8K2T - chains B and C of the 3 polymer chains in the assembly; structure by solution NMR.

== Chain B ==
Name: Chaperone protein HtpG
From: Escherichia coli
UniProtKB: C3TLA7 (C3TLA7_ECOLX); residue numbers follow UniProt; this construct covers 1-624
Chain sequence (624 residues; numbered 1 to 624; the number before each row is that of its first residue):
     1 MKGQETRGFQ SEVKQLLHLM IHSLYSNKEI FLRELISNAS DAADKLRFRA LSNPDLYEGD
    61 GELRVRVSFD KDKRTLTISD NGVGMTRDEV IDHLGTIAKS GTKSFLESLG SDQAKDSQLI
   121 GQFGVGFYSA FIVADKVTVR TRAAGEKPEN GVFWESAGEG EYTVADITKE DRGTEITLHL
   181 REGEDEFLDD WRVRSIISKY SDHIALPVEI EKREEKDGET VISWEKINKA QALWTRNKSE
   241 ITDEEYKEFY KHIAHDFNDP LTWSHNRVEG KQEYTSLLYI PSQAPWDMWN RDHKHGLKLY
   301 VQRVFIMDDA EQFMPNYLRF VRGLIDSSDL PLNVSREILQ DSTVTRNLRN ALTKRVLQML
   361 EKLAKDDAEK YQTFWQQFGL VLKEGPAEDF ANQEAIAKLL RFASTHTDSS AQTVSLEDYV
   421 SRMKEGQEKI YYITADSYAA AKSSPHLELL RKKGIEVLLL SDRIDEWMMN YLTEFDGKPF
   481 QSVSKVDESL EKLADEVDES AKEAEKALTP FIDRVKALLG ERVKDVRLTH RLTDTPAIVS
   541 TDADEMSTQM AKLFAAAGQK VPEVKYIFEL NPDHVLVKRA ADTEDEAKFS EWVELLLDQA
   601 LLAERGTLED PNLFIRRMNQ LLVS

== Chain C ==
Name: Nuclease A
From: Staphylococcus aureus
UniProtKB: P00644 (NUC_STAAU); residues 5-132 here correspond to UniProt positions 95-222 (UniProt number = residue number + 90)
Chain sequence (132 residues; row label = number of the first residue in the row):
     1 MATSTLIKAI DGDTVKLMYK GQPMTFRLLL VDTPETKHPK KGVEKYGPEA SAFTKKMVEN
    61 AKKIEVEFDK GQRTDKYGRG LAYIYADGKM VNEALVRQGL AKVAYVYKPN NTHEQHLRKS
   121 EAQAKKEKLN IW
Differences from the reference sequence: initiating methionine (1); expression tag (2-4)
Curated features (UniProtKB/Swiss-Prot):
  - active site: Arg27, Glu35, Arg79
  - binding site (Ca(2+)): Asp13, Asp32, Thr33

== Chain B / chain C interface ==
Residue-residue contacts - 152 pairs, chain B then chain C:
  Pro315(B) - Ile84(C)
  Pro315(B) - Tyr85(C)
  Asn316(B) - Ala86(C)
  Tyr317(B) - Ala82(C)
  Tyr317(B) - Ile84(C)
  Gln340(B) - Tyr85(C)
  Arg346(B) - Tyr83(C)
  Arg349(B) - Tyr83(C)
  Asn350(B) - Tyr83(C)
  Thr353(B) - Ala82(C)
  Thr353(B) - Tyr83(C)
  Lys354(B) - Leu81(C)
  Lys354(B) - Ala82(C)
  Leu357(B) - Gly80(C)
  Leu357(B) - Leu81(C)
  Leu357(B) - Ala82(C)
  Lys365(B) - Tyr77(C)
  Glu384(B) - Ile84(C)
  Glu384(B) - Ala86(C)
  Gly385(B) - Ile84(C)
  Pro386(B) - Met90(C)
  Ala387(B) - Met90(C)
  Ala387(B) - Val91(C)
  Glu388(B) - Ile84(C)
  Glu388(B) - Tyr85(C)
  Glu388(B) - Ala86(C)
  Glu388(B) - Asp87(C)
  Glu388(B) - Gly88(C)
  Glu388(B) - Lys89(C)
  Glu388(B) - Met90(C)
  Glu388(B) - Val91(C)
  Asp389(B) - Tyr83(C)
  Asp389(B) - Ile84(C)
  Asp389(B) - Met90(C)
  Phe390(B) - Met90(C)
  Asn392(B) - Leu81(C)
  Asn392(B) - Tyr83(C)
  Gln393(B) - Met90(C)
  Glu394(B) - Arg79(C)
  Ala395(B) - Gly80(C)
  Ala395(B) - Leu81(C)
  Ile396(B) - Leu81(C)
  Ile396(B) - Ala82(C)
  Lys398(B) - Gly78(C)
  Lys398(B) - Arg79(C)
  Leu399(B) - Ala82(C)
  Thr405(B) - Phe68(C)
  Thr405(B) - Asp69(C)
  Thr405(B) - Lys70(C)
  Thr405(B) - Gly71(C)
  His406(B) - Gly71(C)
  His406(B) - Gln72(C)
  Thr407(B) - Asp69(C)
  Asp408(B) - Asp69(C)
  Glu417(B) - Lys76(C)
  Glu417(B) - Tyr77(C)
  Asp418(B) - Thr74(C)
  Asp418(B) - Asp75(C)
  Val420(B) - Lys76(C)
  Ser421(B) - Thr74(C)
  Ser421(B) - Asp75(C)
  Ser421(B) - Lys76(C)
  Arg422(B) - Gln72(C)
  Arg422(B) - Arg73(C)
  Arg422(B) - Thr74(C)
  Lys424(B) - Gln72(C)
  Gly426(B) - Leu100(C)
  Lys429(B) - Gln98(C)
  Lys429(B) - Gly99(C)
  Lys429(B) - Leu100(C)
  Tyr431(B) - Leu100(C)
  Tyr431(B) - Ala101(C)
  Tyr432(B) - Leu95(C)
  Tyr432(B) - Val96(C)
  Ile433(B) - Val66(C)
  Ile433(B) - Glu67(C)
  Ala435(B) - Glu65(C)
  Ala435(B) - Glu67(C)
  Asp436(B) - Glu65(C)
  Ser437(B) - Glu67(C)
  Tyr438(B) - Glu67(C)
  Ala441(B) - Glu65(C)
  Ala441(B) - Val66(C)
  Ala441(B) - Glu67(C)
  Lys442(B) - Glu67(C)
  Lys442(B) - Phe68(C)
  Ser444(B) - Ile64(C)
  Ser444(B) - Glu65(C)
  Ser444(B) - Val66(C)
  His446(B) - Ala61(C)
  His446(B) - Lys62(C)
  His446(B) - Lys63(C)
  Leu447(B) - Val66(C)
  Leu447(B) - Glu67(C)
  Leu447(B) - Phe68(C)
  Glu448(B) - Phe68(C)
  Leu449(B) - Val103(C)
  Leu450(B) - Val103(C)
  Arg451(B) - Phe68(C)
  Arg451(B) - Asp69(C)
  Arg451(B) - Lys70(C)
  Lys453(B) - Val103(C)
  Gly454(B) - Lys70(C)
  Ile455(B) - Lys70(C)
  Glu456(B) - Gln72(C)
  Leu459(B) - Glu67(C)
  Leu459(B) - Phe68(C)
  Leu460(B) - Glu67(C)
  Ser461(B) - Glu67(C)
  Trp467(B) - Val91(C)
  Trp467(B) - Asn92(C)
  Met469(B) - Leu95(C)
  Asn470(B) - Asn92(C)
  Asn470(B) - Glu93(C)
  Asn470(B) - Ala94(C)
  Asn470(B) - Leu95(C)
  Tyr471(B) - Met90(C)
  Tyr471(B) - Asn92(C)
  Thr473(B) - Leu95(C)
  Asp476(B) - Arg79(C)
  Phe480(B) - Val96(C)
  Gln481(B) - Gly99(C)
  Gln481(B) - Leu100(C)
  Gln481(B) - Ala101(C)
  Ser482(B) - Val96(C)
  Val483(B) - Lys63(C)
  Val483(B) - Ala101(C)
  Ser484(B) - Lys63(C)
  Lys485(B) - Lys63(C)
  Thr533(B) - Lys63(C)
  Asp534(B) - Asn60(C)
  Asp534(B) - Ala61(C)
  Asp534(B) - Lys62(C)
  Asp534(B) - Lys63(C)
  Thr535(B) - Lys62(C)
  Thr535(B) - Lys63(C)
  Pro536(B) - Lys62(C)
  Gln559(B) - Lys20(C)
  His574(B) - Asn60(C)
  Val575(B) - Val58(C)
  Asn612(B) - Asp13(C)
  Asn612(B) - Thr14(C)
  Ile615(B) - Asp13(C)
  Arg616(B) - Asp11(C)
  Arg616(B) - Asp13(C)
  Asn619(B) - Asp13(C)
  Gln620(B) - Asp11(C)
  Val623(B) - Ser51(C)
  Val623(B) - Phe53(C)
  Ser624(B) - Phe53(C)
  Ser624(B) - Thr54(C)
  Ser624(B) - Lys55(C)
Interface residues without a listed pair, chain B (97 interface residues in all): Ser404, Thr434, Ala440, Glu466, Leu472, Phe475, Arg579, Ala603, Pro611, Leu621, Leu622
Interface residues without a listed pair, chain C (58 interface residues in all): Gly12, Val15, Lys16, Ala52, Lys56, Met57, Arg97

== Summary ==
Chain B and chain C form an interface of 97 and 58 residues respectively. From UniProt: 3 active-site residues
and 3 Ca2+-binding residues on chain C.
Here chain B is Chaperone protein HtpG (Escherichia coli) and chain C is Nuclease A (Staphylococcus aureus).
Entry 8K2T (Solution structure of full-length HtpG in complex with D131D) was determined by solution NMR,
deposited together with 8K2R and 8K2S.
